3OY8 - chains A and B; structure by X-ray diffraction, 2.19 A resolution.

[Chain A]
Name: Galectin-1
Organism: Homo sapiens
Reference sequence: P09382 (LEG1_HUMAN); residues 1-134 here correspond to UniProt positions 2-135 (UniProt number = residue number + 1)
Chain sequence (134 residues; numbered 1 to 134; the number before each row is that of its first residue):
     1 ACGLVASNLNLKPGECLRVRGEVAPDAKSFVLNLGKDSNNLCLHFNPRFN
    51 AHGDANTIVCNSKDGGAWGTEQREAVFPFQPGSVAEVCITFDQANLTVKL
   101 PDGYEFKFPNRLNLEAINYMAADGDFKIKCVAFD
Modified residues: Cys16 (s-hydroxycysteine; CSO); Cys88 (s-hydroxycysteine; CSO); Cys130 (s,s-(2-hydroxyethyl)thiocysteine; CME)
UniProt features mapped onto this chain:
  - binding site (a beta-D-galactoside): His44 to Arg48, His52, Asn61, Trp68 to Glu71
  - modified residue: Ala1 (N-acetylalanine), Lys12 (N6-acetyllysine), Lys28 (N6-acetyllysine), Ser29 (Phosphoserine), Lys107 (N6-acetyllysine), Lys127 (N6-acetyllysine)

[Chain B]
Name: Galectin-1
Organism: Homo sapiens
Reference sequence: P09382 (LEG1_HUMAN); residues 1-134 here correspond to UniProt positions 2-135 (UniProt number = residue number + 1)
Chain sequence (134 residues; row label = number of the first residue in the row):
     1 ACGLVASNLNLKPGECLRVRGEVAPDAKSFVLNLGKDSNNLCLHFNPRFN
    51 AHGDANTIVCNSKDGGAWGTEQREAVFPFQPGSVAEVCITFDQANLTVKL
   101 PDGYEFKFPNRLNLEAINYMAADGDFKIKCVAFD
Modified residues: Cys16 (s-hydroxycysteine; CSO); Cys88 (s,s-(2-hydroxyethyl)thiocysteine; CME); Cys130 (s,s-(2-hydroxyethyl)thiocysteine; CME)
UniProt features mapped onto this chain:
  - binding site (a beta-D-galactoside): His44 to Arg48, His52, Asn61, Trp68 to Glu71
  - modified residue: Ala1 (N-acetylalanine), Lys12 (N6-acetyllysine), Lys28 (N6-acetyllysine), Ser29 (Phosphoserine), Lys107 (N6-acetyllysine), Lys127 (N6-acetyllysine)

[Interface between chain A and chain B]
Pairs across the interface (24):
  Ala1(A) - Asn8(B)  hydrogen bond (backbone-side chain)
  Gly3(A) - Asn8(B)  hydrogen bond (backbone-side chain)
  Leu4(A) - Ser7(B)
  Leu4(A) - Asn8(B)
  Leu4(A) - Leu9(B)  hydrophobic
  Val5(A) - Val5(B)
  Val5(A) - Ala6(B)
  Val5(A) - Ser7(B)  hydrogen bond (backbone-backbone)
  Val5(A) - Asn8(B)
  Ala6(A) - Val5(B)
  Ser7(A) - Leu4(B)
  Ser7(A) - Val5(B)  hydrogen bond (backbone-backbone)
  Asn8(A) - Gly3(B)
  Asn8(A) - Val5(B)
  Leu9(A) - Leu4(B)  hydrophobic
  Ile128(A) - Phe133(B)
  Lys129(A) - Ala132(B)
  Lys129(A) - Phe133(B)  hydrogen bond (backbone-backbone)
  Cys130(A) - Val131(B)
  Val131(A) - Cys130(B)
  Val131(A) - Val131(B)  hydrogen bond (backbone-backbone)
  Ala132(A) - Lys129(B)
  Phe133(A) - Ile128(B)
  Phe133(A) - Lys129(B)  hydrogen bond (backbone-backbone)
Interface residues without a listed pair, chain A (16 interface residues in all): Cys2, Asp134
Interface residues without a listed pair, chain B (16 interface residues in all): Ala1, Cys2, Asp134

[Overview]
The chain A/chain B interface involves 16 residues from each chain; the contacts include 7 hydrogen bonds.
Polar pairs include Ala1(A)-Asn8(B), Gly3(A)-Asn8(B) and Val5(A)-Ser7(B). UniProt lists 11
beta-D-galactoside-binding residues on chain A; 11 beta-D-galactoside-binding residues on chain B.
Chain A is Galectin-1 and chain B is Galectin-1, both from Homo sapiens; the structure, Crystal structure of
human galectin-1 in complex with lactobionic acid, was determined by X-ray diffraction (same publication as
3OYW).
